Entry 1TWF (X-ray diffraction, 2.30 A resolution); this record covers chains A and F of the 10 polymer chains in the assembly.

[Chain A]
Protein: DNA-directed RNA polymerase II largest subunit
Organism: Saccharomyces cerevisiae
Notes: EC 2.7.7.6
UniProtKB: P04050 (RPB1_YEAST); residue numbers follow UniProt; this construct covers 1-1733
Amino-acid sequence (1733 residues; row label = number of the first residue in the row):
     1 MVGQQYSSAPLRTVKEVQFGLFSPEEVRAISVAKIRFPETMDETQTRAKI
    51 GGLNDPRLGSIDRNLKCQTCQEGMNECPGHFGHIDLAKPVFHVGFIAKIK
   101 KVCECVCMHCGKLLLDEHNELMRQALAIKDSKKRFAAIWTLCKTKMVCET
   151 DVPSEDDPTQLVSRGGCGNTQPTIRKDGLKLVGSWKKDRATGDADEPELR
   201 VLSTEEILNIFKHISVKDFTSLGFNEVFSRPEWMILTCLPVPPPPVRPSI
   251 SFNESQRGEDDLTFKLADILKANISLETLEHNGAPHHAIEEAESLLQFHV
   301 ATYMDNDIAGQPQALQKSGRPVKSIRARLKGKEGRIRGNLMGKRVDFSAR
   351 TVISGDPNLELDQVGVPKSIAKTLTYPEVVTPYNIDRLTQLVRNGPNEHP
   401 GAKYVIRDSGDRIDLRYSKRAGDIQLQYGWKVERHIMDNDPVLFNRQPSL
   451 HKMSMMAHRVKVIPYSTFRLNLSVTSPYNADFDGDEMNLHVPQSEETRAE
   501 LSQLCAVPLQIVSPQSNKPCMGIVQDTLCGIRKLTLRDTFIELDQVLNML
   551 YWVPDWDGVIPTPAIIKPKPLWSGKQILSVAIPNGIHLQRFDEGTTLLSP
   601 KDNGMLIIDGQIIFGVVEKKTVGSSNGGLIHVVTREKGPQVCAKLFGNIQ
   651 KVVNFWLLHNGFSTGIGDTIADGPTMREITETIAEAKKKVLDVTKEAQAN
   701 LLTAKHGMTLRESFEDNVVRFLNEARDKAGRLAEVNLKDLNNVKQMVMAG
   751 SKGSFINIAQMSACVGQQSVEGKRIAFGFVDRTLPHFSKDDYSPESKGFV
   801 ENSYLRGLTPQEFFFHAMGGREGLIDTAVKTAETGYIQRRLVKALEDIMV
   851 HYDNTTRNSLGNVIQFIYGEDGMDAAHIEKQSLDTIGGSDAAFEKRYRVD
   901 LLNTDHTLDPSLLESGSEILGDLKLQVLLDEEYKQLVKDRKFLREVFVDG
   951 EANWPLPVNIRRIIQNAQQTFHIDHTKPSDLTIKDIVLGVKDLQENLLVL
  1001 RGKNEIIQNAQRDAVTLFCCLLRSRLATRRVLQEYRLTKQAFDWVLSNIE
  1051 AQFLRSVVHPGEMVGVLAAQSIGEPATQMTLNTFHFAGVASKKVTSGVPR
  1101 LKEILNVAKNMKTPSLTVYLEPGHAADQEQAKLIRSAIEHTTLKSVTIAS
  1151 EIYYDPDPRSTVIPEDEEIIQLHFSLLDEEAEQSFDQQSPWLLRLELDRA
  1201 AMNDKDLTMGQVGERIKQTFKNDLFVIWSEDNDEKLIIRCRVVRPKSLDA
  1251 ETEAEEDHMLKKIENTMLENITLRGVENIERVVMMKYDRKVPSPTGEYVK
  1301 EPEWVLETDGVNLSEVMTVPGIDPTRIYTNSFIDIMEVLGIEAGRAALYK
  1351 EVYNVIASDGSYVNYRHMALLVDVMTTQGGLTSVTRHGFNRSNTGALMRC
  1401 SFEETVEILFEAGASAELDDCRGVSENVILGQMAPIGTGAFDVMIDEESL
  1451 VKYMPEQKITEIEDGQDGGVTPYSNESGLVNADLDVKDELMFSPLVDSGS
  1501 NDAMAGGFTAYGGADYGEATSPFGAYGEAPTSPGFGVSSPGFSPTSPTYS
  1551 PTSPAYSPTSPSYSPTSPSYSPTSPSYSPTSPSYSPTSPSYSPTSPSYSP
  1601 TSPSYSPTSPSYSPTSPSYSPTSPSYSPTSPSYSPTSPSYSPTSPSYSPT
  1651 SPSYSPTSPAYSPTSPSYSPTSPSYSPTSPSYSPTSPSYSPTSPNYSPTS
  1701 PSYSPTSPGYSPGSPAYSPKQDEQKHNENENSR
Disordered / not traced: 1, 1082-1091, 1177-1186, 1244-1253, 1451-1733
Bound ions: Zn2+ site 1: Cys67, Cys70, Cys77, His80; Zn2+ site 2: Cys107, Cys110, Cys148, Cys167; Mn2+ site 1: Asp481, Asp483, Asp485 (together with UTP); Mn2+ site 2: Asp481, Asp483 (together with UTP) (shared with 1 residue of chain B)
Small-molecule neighbours: UTP (uridine 5'-triphosphate): Asp481, Asp483, Asp485
UniProt features mapped onto this chain:
  - region: Pro248 to Asp260 (Lid loop), Asn306 to Lys323 (Rudder loop), Pro810 to Glu822 (Bridging helix)
  - binding site (Zn(2+)): Cys67, Cys70, Cys77, His80, Cys107, Cys110, Cys148, Cys167
  - binding site (Mg(2+)): Asp481, Asp483, Asp485
  - modified residue: Thr1471 (Phosphothreonine)
  - cross-link (Glycyl lysine isopeptide (Lys-Gly)): Lys695 (interchain with G-Cter in ubiquitin), Lys1246 (interchain with G-Cter in ubiquitin), Lys1350 (interchain with G-Cter in ubiquitin)
  - natural variant: Ser1653 to Pro1659 (deletion: In strain: A364A)
  - mutagenesis: Lys1246 (K1246R: Impairs ubiquitination during transcription stress)

[Chain F]
Protein: DNA-directed RNA polymerases I, II, and III 23 kDa polypeptide
Organism: Saccharomyces cerevisiae
Notes: EC 2.7.7.6
UniProtKB: P20435 (RPB6_YEAST); residues 1-155 here = UniProt positions 1-155
Amino-acid sequence (155 residues; row label = number of the first residue in the row):
     1 MSDYEEAFNDGNENFEDFDVEHFSDEETYEEKPQFKDGETTDANGKTIVT
    51 GGNGPEDFQQHEQIRRKTLKEKAIPKDQRATTPYMTKYERARILGTRALQ
   101 ISMNAPVFVDLEGETDPLRIAMKELAEKKIPLVIRRYLPDGSFEDWSVEE
   151 LIVDL
Disordered / not traced: 1-71
UniProt features mapped onto this chain:
  - region: Leu111 to Leu132 (Leucine-zipper)
  - modified residue: Ser24 (Phosphoserine)

[Chain A / chain F interface]
Residue-residue contacts (70):
  Val379(A) - Ser102(F)
  Val380(A) - Asn104(F)
  Thr381(A) - Ser102(F)
  Thr381(A) - Asn104(F)
  Tyr383(A) - Ile101(F)  hydrophobic
  Tyr383(A) - Val107(F)
  Tyr383(A) - Leu111(F)  hydrophobic
  Tyr383(A) - Thr115(F)
  Gly429(A) - Asn104(F)
  Glu495(A) - Ala98(F)
  Glu495(A) - Leu99(F)
  Glu495(A) - Ser102(F)
  Glu495(A) - Pro117(F)
  Glu496(A) - Gly95(F)
  Glu496(A) - Leu99(F)
  Ala499(A) - Gly95(F)
  Gln503(A) - Arg90(F)
  Leu504(A) - Lys87(F)
  Leu504(A) - Ala91(F)  hydrophobic
  His851(A) - Pro139(F)
  Tyr852(A) - Thr81(F)
  Tyr852(A) - Glu89(F)  hydrogen bond
  Tyr852(A) - Arg136(F)
  Tyr852(A) - Tyr137(F)
  Tyr852(A) - Leu138(F)  hydrophobic
  Asp853(A) - Pro139(F)
  Arg857(A) - Pro139(F)
  Arg1001(A) - Ala80(F)
  Arg1001(A) - Thr81(F)
  Arg1001(A) - Thr82(F)
  Arg1001(A) - Pro83(F)
  Gly1002(A) - Ala80(F)
  Leu1054(A) - Tyr84(F)
  Arg1055(A) - Asp154(F)  salt bridge
  His1059(A) - Thr86(F)
  His1059(A) - Lys87(F)  hydrogen bond (side chain-backbone)
  His1059(A) - Leu155(F)
  Pro1060(A) - Thr86(F)
  Pro1060(A) - Tyr88(F)
  Gly1061(A) - Tyr88(F)
  Glu1062(A) - Lys87(F)  salt bridge
  Glu1062(A) - Tyr88(F)  hydrogen bond
  Met1433(A) - Arg92(F)
  Gly1437(A) - Tyr88(F)
  Thr1438(A) - Tyr88(F)
  Thr1438(A) - Arg92(F)
  Phe1441(A) - Tyr88(F)
  Phe1441(A) - Glu89(F)
  Phe1441(A) - Arg92(F)  hydrogen bond (backbone-side chain)
  Phe1441(A) - Ile134(F)  hydrophobic
  Phe1441(A) - Arg135(F)
  Asp1442(A) - Val133(F)
  Asp1442(A) - Ile134(F)
  Asp1442(A) - Arg135(F)  hydrogen bond (backbone-backbone)
  Asp1442(A) - Tyr137(F)  hydrogen bond
  Val1443(A) - Arg92(F)
  Val1443(A) - Leu132(F)  hydrophobic
  Val1443(A) - Val133(F)
  Met1444(A) - Leu132(F)
  Met1444(A) - Val133(F)  hydrogen bond (backbone-backbone)
  Met1444(A) - Arg135(F)
  Met1444(A) - Asp145(F)
  Ile1445(A) - Pro131(F)
  Ile1445(A) - Leu132(F)  hydrophobic
  Asp1446(A) - Pro131(F)  hydrogen bond (backbone-backbone)
  Asp1446(A) - Leu132(F)
  Asp1446(A) - Val133(F)
  Asp1446(A) - Glu149(F)
  Ser1449(A) - Pro131(F)
  Ser1449(A) - Glu149(F)
Interface residues without a listed pair, chain A (37 interface residues in all): Pro382, Tyr428, Ser502, Asp874, Glu1448
Interface residues without a listed pair, chain F (41 interface residues in all): Lys76, Met85, Leu94, Thr96, Leu118, Ile120

[In short]
37 residues of chain A face 41 of chain F across their interface, with 8 hydrogen bonds and 2 salt bridges.
Among the polar pairs are Arg1055(A)-Asp154(F), Glu1062(A)-Lys87(F) and Tyr852(A)-Glu89(F). Ligands of chain
A: UTP.
Chain A is DNA-directed RNA polymerase II largest subunit and chain F is DNA-directed RNA polymerases I, II,
and III 23 kDa polypeptide, both from Saccharomyces cerevisiae; the structure, RNA polymerase II complexed
with UTP at 2.3 A resolution, was determined by X-ray diffraction together with 1R9S, 1R9T, 1TWA, 1TWC, 1TWG
and 1TWH from the same study.
